4PP6 - chains A and B of the 4 polymer chains in the assembly; structure by X-ray diffraction, 2.20 A resolution.

[Chain A (and B)]
Protein: Estrogen receptor
From: Homo sapiens
Notes: fragment: ligand-binding domain; chain B of this document is another copy of the same molecule, construct and numbering; everything in this record applies to it too
UniProtKB: P03372 (ESR1_HUMAN); residues 305-548 here = UniProt positions 305-548
Sequence (244 residues; row label = number of the first residue in the row):
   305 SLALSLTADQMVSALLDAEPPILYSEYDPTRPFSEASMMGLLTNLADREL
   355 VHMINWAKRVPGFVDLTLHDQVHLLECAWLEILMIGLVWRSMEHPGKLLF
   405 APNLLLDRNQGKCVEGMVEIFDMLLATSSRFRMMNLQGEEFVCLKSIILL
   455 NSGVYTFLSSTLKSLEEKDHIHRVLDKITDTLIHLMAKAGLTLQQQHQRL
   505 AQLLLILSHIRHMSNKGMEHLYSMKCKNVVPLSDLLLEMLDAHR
Unresolved in the structure: 462-471 (chain B: 333-336, 461-470)
Construct notes: engineered mutation Ser537 (Tyr in P03372)
Ligand contacts: resveratrol (STL): Met343, Leu346, Thr347, Leu349, Ala350, Glu353, Leu384, Leu387, Met388, Leu391, Arg394, Phe404, Met421, Ile424, Gly521, His524, Leu525, Met528
Reported in the primary citation:
  - binding site for resveratrol: Met343, Leu387
  - conformationally variable residues (loop rearrangement): Met343, Val534

[Interface between chain A and chain B]
Residue-residue contacts - 56 pairs, chain A then chain B:
  Ala430(A) - Tyr459(B)
  Thr431(A) - Tyr459(B)
  Arg434(A) - Tyr459(B)
  Arg434(A) - His476(B)
  Ile451(A) - Leu509(B)  hydrophobic
  Asn455(A) - Leu509(B)
  Asn455(A) - Ser512(B)
  Asn455(A) - His513(B)  hydrogen bond
  Ser456(A) - His513(B)
  Val458(A) - His513(B)
  Tyr459(A) - Ala430(B)
  Tyr459(A) - Arg434(B)  hydrogen bond
  Tyr459(A) - Ile510(B)  hydrophobic
  Tyr459(A) - His513(B)
  His476(A) - Arg434(B)  hydrogen bond
  Asp480(A) - Gln502(B)
  Asp480(A) - Gln506(B)  hydrogen bond
  Thr483(A) - His501(B)
  Thr483(A) - Gln502(B)
  Thr483(A) - Ala505(B)
  Asp484(A) - Gln498(B)  hydrogen bond
  Asp484(A) - Gln502(B)  hydrogen bond
  Ile487(A) - His501(B)
  Leu497(A) - Leu497(B)  hydrophobic
  His501(A) - Thr483(B)
  His501(A) - Asp484(B)  salt bridge
  His501(A) - Ile487(B)
  His501(A) - His501(B)
  His501(A) - Leu504(B)
  Gln502(A) - Asp480(B)
  Gln502(A) - Asp484(B)  hydrogen bond
  Leu504(A) - His501(B)
  Leu504(A) - Leu504(B)  hydrophobic
  Ala505(A) - Thr483(B)
  Ala505(A) - Leu508(B)  hydrophobic
  Gln506(A) - Asp480(B)  hydrogen bond
  Leu508(A) - Ala505(B)  hydrophobic
  Leu509(A) - Ile451(B)  hydrophobic
  Leu509(A) - Asn455(B)
  Ile510(A) - Tyr459(B)
  Leu511(A) - Leu509(B)  hydrophobic
  Ser512(A) - Asn455(B)
  Ser512(A) - Arg515(B)  hydrogen bond
  His513(A) - Asn455(B)  hydrogen bond
  His513(A) - Ser456(B)
  His513(A) - Tyr459(B)
  His513(A) - Arg515(B)  hydrogen bond
  Arg515(A) - Ser512(B)  hydrogen bond (side chain-backbone)
  Arg515(A) - His513(B)  hydrogen bond
  Arg515(A) - His516(B)  hydrogen bond
  His516(A) - Arg515(B)
  His516(A) - Asn519(B)  hydrogen bond
  Asn519(A) - His516(B)  hydrogen bond
  Asn519(A) - Asn519(B)  hydrogen bond
  Lys520(A) - His547(B)
  His547(A) - Lys520(B)  hydrogen bond (backbone-side chain)
Other interface residues (no listed pair), chain A (32 interface residues in all): Met437, Gln500
Other interface residues (no listed pair), chain B (30 interface residues in all): Val458, Leu511

[In short]
32 residues of chain A face 30 of chain B across their interface; the contacts include 18 hydrogen bonds and 1
salt bridge. Among the polar pairs are His501(A)-Asp484(B), Asn455(A)-His513(B) and Tyr459(A)-Arg434(B). Chain
A binds resveratrol. From the paper: a binding site for resveratrol at Met343(A) and Leu387(A); conformational
variability at Met343(A) and Val534(A).
Chain A and chain B are both Estrogen receptor (Homo sapiens); the structure, Crystal Structure of the
Estrogen Receptor alpha Ligand-binding Domain in Complex with Resveratrol, was determined by X-ray diffraction
(same publication as 4PPP and 4PPS).
